PDB entry 6I1P | X-ray diffraction, 3.21 A resolution | chains K and N of the 16 polymer chains in the assembly

[Chain K]
Name: NADH-quinone oxidoreductase subunit 11
Organism: Thermus thermophilus HB8
Notes: EC 1.6.5.11
Reference sequence: Q56226 (NQO11_THET8); residue numbers follow UniProt; this construct covers 1-95
Chain sequence (95 residues; numbered 1 to 95; the number before each row is that of its first residue):
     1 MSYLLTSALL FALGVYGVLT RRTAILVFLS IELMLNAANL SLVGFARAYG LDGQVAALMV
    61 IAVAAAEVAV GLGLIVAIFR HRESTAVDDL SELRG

[Chain N]
Name: NADH-quinone oxidoreductase subunit 14
Organism: Thermus thermophilus HB8
Notes: EC 1.6.5.11
Reference sequence: Q56229 (NQO14_THET8); residues 1-427 here = UniProt positions 1-427
Chain sequence (427 residues; row label = number of the first residue in the row):
     1 MTLAILAVFS VALTLLGFVL PPQGVKRATL LGLALALASL LLTWGKPFAF GPYAVDGVSQ
    61 VFTLLALLGA LWTVGLVRSG RFEFYLLVLY AALGMHLLAS TRHLLLMLVA LEALSLPLYA
   121 LATWRRGQGL EAALKYFLLG ALAAAFFLYG AALFYGATGS LVLGAPGEGP LYALALGLLL
   181 VGLGFKAALA PFHFWTPDVY QGSPTPVVLF MATSVKAAAF AALLRVAAPP EALALLVALS
   241 VVVGNLAALA QKEAKRLLAY SSIAHAGYMA LALYTGNAQA LGFYLLTYVL ATGLAFAVLS
   301 QISPDRVPLE ALRGLYRKDP LLGLAFLVAM LSLLGLPPLA GFWGKYLAFA EAARAGAWGV
   361 LVLALVTSAV SAYYYLGLGL AVFARPEETP FRPGPPWARA AVVAAGVLLL ALGLLPGLVL
   421 PALAAGG

[Chain K / chain N interface]
Contacting residue pairs (55):
  Leu-4(K) with Tyr-149(N)
  Ser-7(K) with Tyr-149(N), hydrogen bond
  Ala-8(K) with Tyr-149(N), hydrogen bond (backbone-side chain)
  Phe-11(K) with Ala-145(N); Phe-146(N), hydrophobic; Tyr-149(N), hydrophobic
  Val-18(K) with Leu-142(N), hydrophobic
  Phe-28(K) with Phe-137(N), hydrophobic
  Ile-31(K) with Leu-138(N); Ala-141(N); Leu-142(N)
  Leu-35(K) with Ala-145(N), hydrophobic
  Ala-38(K) with Leu-148(N), hydrophobic; Tyr-149(N), hydrophobic
  Ser-41(K) with Tyr-149(N)
  Phe-45(K) with Ala-152(N); Leu-153(N), hydrophobic; Tyr-155(N); Gly-156(N)
  Ala-46(K) with Tyr-155(N)
  Tyr-49(K) with Tyr-155(N); Gly-156(N), hydrogen bond (side chain-backbone); Gly-159(N)
  Asp-52(K) with Tyr-155(N), hydrogen bond (backbone-side chain)
  Gly-53(K) with Tyr-155(N), hydrogen bond (backbone-side chain)
  Ala-56(K) with Leu-105(N)
  Met-59(K) with Leu-105(N), hydrophobic
  Val-60(K) with Leu-105(N), hydrophobic; Leu-148(N), hydrophobic
  Val-63(K) with Val-109(N), hydrophobic; Glu-112(N)
  Glu-67(K) with Glu-112(N); Phe-137(N); Ala-141(N)
  Val-70(K) with Leu-116(N), hydrophobic
  Gly-71(K) with Phe-137(N)
  Leu-74(K) with Ala-133(N); Leu-134(N), hydrophobic; Phe-137(N), hydrophobic
  Ile-78(K) with Leu-130(N); Leu-134(N), hydrophobic
  Val-87(K) with Leu-134(N), hydrophobic
  Leu-90(K) with Glu-131(N)
  Ser-91(K) with Glu-131(N)
  Glu-92(K) with Arg-126(N), salt bridge; Gln-128(N); Glu-131(N), hydrogen bond (backbone-side chain)
  Leu-93(K) with Glu-131(N), hydrogen bond (backbone-side chain); Asp-198(N); Gln-201(N); Arg-256(N); Arg-306(N)
  Arg-94(K) with Arg-256(N), hydrogen bond (backbone-side chain)
  Gly-95(K) with Gln-251(N); Arg-256(N)
Other interface residues (no listed pair), chain K (42 interface residues in all): Val-15, Val-27, Met-34, Ala-37, Leu-42, Gly-50, Leu-51, Ala-66, Ala-77, Phe-79, His-81
Other interface residues (no listed pair), chain N (37 interface residues in all): Leu-108, Tyr-119, Gly-127, Ala-132, Lys-135, Ala-157, Thr-158, Leu-161, Gly-202

[Summary]
Chain K and chain N form an interface of 42 and 37 residues respectively; the contacts include 8 hydrogen
bonds and 1 salt bridge. Polar contacts include Glu-92(K)/Arg-126(N), Ser-7(K)/Tyr-149(N) and
Ala-8(K)/Tyr-149(N).
Here chain K is NADH-quinone oxidoreductase subunit 11 and chain N is NADH-quinone oxidoreductase subunit 14,
both from Thermus thermophilus HB8. Entry 6I1P (Respiratory complex I from Thermus thermophilus with bound
NADH) was determined by X-ray diffraction (same publication as 6I0D, 6Q8O, 6Q8W, 6Q8X, 6Y11, 6ZIY and 3
further entries).
